PDB entry 9QE4 | X-ray diffraction, 2.28 A resolution | chains A and B of the 3 polymer chains in the assembly

# Chain A
Name: Elongin-B
Organism: Homo sapiens
UniProt: Q15370 (ELOB_HUMAN); residues 1-104 here = UniProt positions 1-104
Sequence (129 residues; numbered -24 to 104; the number before each row is that of its first residue; numbers below 1 keep their minus sign (Met-24 is residue -24)):
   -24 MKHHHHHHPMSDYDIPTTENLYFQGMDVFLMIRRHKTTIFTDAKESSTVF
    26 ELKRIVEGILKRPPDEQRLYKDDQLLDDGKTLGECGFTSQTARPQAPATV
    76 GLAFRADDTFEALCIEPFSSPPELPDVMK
Disordered / not traced: -24 to 0
Modified residues: Cys60 (S-(dimethylarsenic)cysteine; CAS); Cys89 (S-(dimethylarsenic)cysteine; CAS)
Differences from the reference sequence: initiating methionine (-24); expression tag (-23 to 0)

# Chain B
Name: Elongin-C
Organism: Homo sapiens
UniProt: Q15369 (ELOC_HUMAN); residue numbers follow UniProt; this construct covers 17-112
Sequence (97 residues; numbered 16 to 112; the number before each row is that of its first residue):
    16 MMYVKLISSDGHEFIVKREHALTSGTIKAMLSGPGQFAENETNEVNFREI
    66 PSHVLSKVCMYFTYKVRYTNSSTEIPEFPIAPEIALELLMAANFLDC
Disordered / not traced: 48-57
Differences from the reference sequence: initiating methionine (16)

# Chain A / chain B interface
Pairs across the interface - 53 pairs, chain A then chain B:
  Phe4(A) - Thr78(B)
  Met6(A) - Met75(B)  hydrophobic
  Arg8(A) - His27(B)
  Lys11(A) - Asp25(B)  hydrogen bond (side chain-backbone)
  Lys11(A) - Gly26(B)
  Lys11(A) - His27(B)
  Lys11(A) - Glu28(B)  hydrogen bond (backbone-backbone)
  Thr12(A) - Glu28(B)
  Thr12(A) - Ile30(B)
  Thr13(A) - Glu28(B)  hydrogen bond (backbone-backbone)
  Thr13(A) - Phe29(B)
  Thr13(A) - Ile30(B)  hydrogen bond (backbone-backbone)
  Ile14(A) - Ile30(B)
  Phe15(A) - Tyr18(B)
  Phe15(A) - Phe29(B)  hydrophobic
  Phe15(A) - Ile30(B)  hydrogen bond (backbone-backbone)
  Phe15(A) - Val31(B)  hydrophobic
  Phe15(A) - Ser71(B)
  Phe15(A) - Cys74(B)  hydrophobic
  Phe15(A) - Met75(B)  hydrophobic
  Thr16(A) - Tyr18(B)  hydrogen bond
  Thr16(A) - Lys32(B)
  Asp17(A) - Lys32(B)  salt bridge
  Ile34(A) - Tyr18(B)  hydrophobic
  Ile34(A) - Ile30(B)  hydrophobic
  Leu35(A) - Ile30(B)  hydrophobic
  Pro69(A) - Met75(B)
  Pro69(A) - Thr78(B)
  Pro69(A) - Tyr79(B)  hydrophobic
  Pro69(A) - Arg82(B)
  Gln70(A) - Met75(B)
  Gln70(A) - Tyr79(B)
  Gln70(A) - Tyr83(B)
  Gln70(A) - Pro91(B)
  Gln70(A) - Pro94(B)
  Pro72(A) - Met75(B)
  Glu91(A) - His27(B)
  Pro92(A) - His27(B)  hydrogen bond (backbone-side chain)
  Phe93(A) - His27(B)
  Phe93(A) - Phe29(B)  hydrophobic
  Phe93(A) - Ser67(B)
  Phe93(A) - Ser71(B)
  Ser94(A) - Asp25(B)
  Ser94(A) - Pro66(B)
  Ser94(A) - Ser67(B)  hydrogen bond (backbone-side chain)
  Ser94(A) - His68(B)  hydrogen bond
  Ser95(A) - His68(B)
  Pro96(A) - His68(B)
  Pro96(A) - Glu98(B)
  Pro96(A) - Ile99(B)  hydrophobic
  Pro97(A) - Glu102(B)
  Leu99(A) - Pro97(B)
  Met103(A) - Leu101(B)  hydrophobic
Also at the interface, not in a pair above, chain A (25 interface residues in all): His10
Also at the interface, not in a pair above, chain B (29 interface residues in all): Lys72, Glu92, Phe93

# In short
25 residues of chain A and 29 residues of chain B are in contact; the contacts include 9 hydrogen bonds and 1
salt bridge. Polar contacts include Asp17(A)-Lys32(B), Lys11(A)-Asp25(B) and Thr16(A)-Tyr18(B).
Here chain A is Elongin-B and chain B is Elongin-C, both from Homo sapiens. Entry 9QE4 (VCB in complex with
VHL-binding compound 114) was determined by X-ray diffraction (same publication as 9QE5).
